Entry 5CGF (X-ray diffraction, 2.80 A resolution); this record covers chains J and X of the 28 polymer chains in the assembly.

# Chain J (and X)
Molecule: Proteasome subunit beta type-4
Source organism: Saccharomyces cerevisiae (strain ATCC 204508 / S288c)
Notes: EC 3.4.25.1; chain X of this document is another copy of the same molecule, construct and numbering; everything in this record applies to it too
UniProtKB: P22141 (PSB4_YEAST); residues 1-198 here = UniProt positions 1-198
Sequence (198 residues; row label = number of the first residue in the row):
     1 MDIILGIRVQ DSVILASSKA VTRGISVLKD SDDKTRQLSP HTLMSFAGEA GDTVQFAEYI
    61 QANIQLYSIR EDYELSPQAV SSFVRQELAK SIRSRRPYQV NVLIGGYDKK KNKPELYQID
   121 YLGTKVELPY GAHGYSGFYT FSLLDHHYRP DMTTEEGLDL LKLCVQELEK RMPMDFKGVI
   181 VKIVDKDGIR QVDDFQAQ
Disordered / not traced: 196-198
Swiss-Prot annotation at these positions:
  - modified residue: M1 (N-acetylmethionine), S76 (Phosphoserine)

# How chain J and chain X interact
Contacting residue pairs (38; chain J residue first):
  T22(J) with P173(X)
  G24(J) with P173(X)
  I25(J) with Y135(X), hydrophobic; Y139(X), hydrogen bond (backbone-side chain); R171(X); P173(X)
  S26(J) with R171(X)
  V27(J) with K170(X); R171(X), hydrogen bond (backbone-side chain); M172(X); P173(X), hydrophobic
  L28(J) with R171(X)
  D30(J) with K170(X), salt bridge
  Y135(J) with I25(X), hydrophobic
  Y139(J) with I25(X), hydrogen bond (side chain-backbone)
  E169(J) with D175(X); K177(X), hydrogen bond (backbone-side chain)
  K170(J) with V27(X); D30(X), salt bridge; K177(X), hydrogen bond (backbone-side chain)
  R171(J) with I25(X); S26(X); V27(X), hydrogen bond (side chain-backbone); L28(X)
  M172(J) with V27(X)
  P173(J) with T22(X); G24(X); I25(X); V27(X), hydrophobic; M174(X); D175(X), hydrogen bond (backbone-backbone)
  M174(J) with P173(X); M174(X), hydrophobic
  D175(J) with E169(X); P173(X), hydrogen bond (backbone-backbone); D175(X)
  K177(J) with E169(X), hydrogen bond (side chain-backbone); K170(X), hydrogen bond (side chain-backbone)

# Summary
The chain J/chain X interface involves 17 residues from each chain; the contacts include 10 hydrogen bonds and
2 salt bridges. Polar pairs include D30(J)-K170(X), I25(J)-Y139(X) and V27(J)-R171(X).
Both chains are Proteasome subunit beta type-4 (Saccharomyces cerevisiae (strain ATCC 204508 / S288c)). Entry
5CGF (Yeast 20S proteasome beta5-G48C mutant) was determined by X-ray diffraction together with 5CGH, 5CGG and
5CGI from the same study.
